2DU5 - chains A and B of the 3 polymer chains in the assembly; structure by X-ray diffraction, 3.20 A resolution.

Chain A (and B):
Protein: O-phosphoseryl-tRNA synthetase
Source organism: Archaeoglobus fulgidus
Notes: EC 6.1.1.-; chain B of this document is another copy of the same molecule, construct and numbering; everything in this record applies to it too
Reference sequence: O30126 (O30126_ARCFU); residue numbers follow UniProt; this construct covers 1-534
Chain sequence (534 residues; numbered 1 to 534; the number before each row is that of its first residue):
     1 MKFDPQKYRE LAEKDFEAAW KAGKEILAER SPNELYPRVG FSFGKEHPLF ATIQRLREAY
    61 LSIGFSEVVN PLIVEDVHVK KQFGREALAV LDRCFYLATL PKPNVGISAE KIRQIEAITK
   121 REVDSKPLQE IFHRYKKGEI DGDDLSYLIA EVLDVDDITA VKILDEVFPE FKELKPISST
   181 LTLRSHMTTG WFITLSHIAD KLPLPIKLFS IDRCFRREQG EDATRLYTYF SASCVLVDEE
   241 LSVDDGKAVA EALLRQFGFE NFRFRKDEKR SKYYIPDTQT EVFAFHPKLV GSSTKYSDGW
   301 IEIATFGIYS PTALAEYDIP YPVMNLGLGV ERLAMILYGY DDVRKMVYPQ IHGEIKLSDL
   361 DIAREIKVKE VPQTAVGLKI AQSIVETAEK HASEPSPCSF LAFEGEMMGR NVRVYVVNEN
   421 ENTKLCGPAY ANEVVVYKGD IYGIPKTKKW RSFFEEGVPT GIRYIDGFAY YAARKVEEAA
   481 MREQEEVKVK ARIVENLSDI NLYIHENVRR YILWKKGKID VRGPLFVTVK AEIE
Construct notes: engineered mutation Asn418 (Glu in O30126), Asn420 (Glu in O30126)
Swiss-Prot annotation at these positions:
  - binding site (substrate): His186 to Thr188, Ser231 to Ser233, Tyr273, Tyr274, Asn325
Residues lining bound ligands: phosphoserine (SEP): His186, Met187, Thr188, Ser231, Ser233, Tyr273, Tyr274, Thr305, Asn325, Leu326, Gly327

How chain A and chain B interact:
Residue-residue contacts (147):
  Gly44(A) with Leu61(B); Gly64(B); Phe65(B); Ser66(B)
  Lys45(A) with Leu61(B); Ser66(B), hydrogen bond (backbone-side chain); Glu67(B), hydrogen bond (backbone-backbone)
  Glu46(A) with Arg57(B), salt bridge; Leu61(B); Glu67(B)
  His47(A) with Glu67(B), hydrogen bond (backbone-side chain); Val69(B)
  Phe50(A) with Arg57(B); Glu67(B); Val68(B); Val69(B), hydrophobic
  Gln54(A) with Gln54(B); Arg57(B)
  Arg57(A) with Glu46(B), salt bridge; Phe50(B); Ala51(B); Gln54(B)
  Leu61(A) with Gly44(B); Lys45(B); Glu46(B)
  Gly64(A) with Gly44(B)
  Phe65(A) with Gly44(B)
  Ser66(A) with Gly44(B); Lys45(B), hydrogen bond (side chain-backbone)
  Glu67(A) with Lys45(B), hydrogen bond (backbone-backbone); Glu46(B); His47(B), hydrogen bond (side chain-backbone); Phe50(B)
  Val68(A) with Phe50(B); Gln350(B)
  Val69(A) with His47(B); Phe50(B), hydrophobic; Val347(B); Tyr348(B)
  Asn70(A) with Tyr348(B)
  Pro71(A) with Ile351(B), hydrophobic
  Leu72(A) with Arg213(B)
  Ile73(A) with Tyr227(B), hydrophobic; Thr228(B)
  Leu91(A) with Leu100(B)
  Asp92(A) with Leu100(B)
  Phe95(A) with Leu97(B), hydrophobic; Ala98(B)
  Tyr96(A) with Tyr96(B); Leu97(B); Ala98(B), hydrogen bond (backbone-backbone); Leu100(B), hydrophobic
  Leu97(A) with Phe95(B), hydrophobic; Tyr96(B)
  Ala98(A) with Phe95(B); Tyr96(B), hydrogen bond (backbone-backbone); Ser178(B)
  Thr99(A) with Arg217(B), hydrogen bond
  Leu100(A) with Leu91(B); Tyr96(B), hydrophobic; Arg217(B), hydrogen bond (backbone-side chain)
  Lys102(A) with Asp92(B), salt bridge; Arg217(B)
  Gly138(A) with Gln219(B)
  Glu139(A) with Gln219(B)
  Asp141(A) with Arg93(B), salt bridge; Glu218(B); Lys269(B), salt bridge
  Leu145(A) with Lys269(B)
  Asp156(A) with Arg270(B), salt bridge
  Asp157(A) with Glu86(B); Lys272(B), salt bridge
  Val161(A) with Arg85(B); Glu86(B)
  Phe171(A) with Leu88(B), hydrophobic
  Pro176(A) with Tyr96(B), hydrophobic; Ser178(B), hydrogen bond (backbone-side chain)
  Ile177(A) with Ser178(B)
  Ser178(A) with Ala98(B); Pro176(B), hydrogen bond (side chain-backbone); Ile177(B); Ser178(B)
  Leu183(A) with Leu183(B), hydrophobic
  Thr194(A) with Gln350(B)
  His197(A) with Gln350(B); Ile351(B)
  Ile198(A) with Ile355(B), hydrophobic
  Ala199(A) with Asn507(B), hydrogen bond (backbone-side chain)
  Asp200(A) with Asn507(B), hydrogen bond (backbone-side chain); Arg510(B), salt bridge
  Lys201(A) with Ile355(B); Asn507(B); Tyr511(B); Trp514(B)
  Leu202(A) with Ile355(B), hydrophobic; Leu357(B), hydrophobic; Asn507(B)
  Pro203(A) with Leu357(B), hydrophobic; Glu365(B); Val508(B), hydrophobic
  Leu204(A) with Asn507(B)
  Asp212(A) with Arg213(B), salt bridge
  Arg213(A) with Leu72(B); Asp212(B), salt bridge
  Phe215(A) with Leu72(B), hydrophobic; Ile73(B), hydrophobic; Leu183(B), hydrophobic; Phe215(B), hydrophobic
  Arg217(A) with Thr99(B), hydrogen bond; Leu100(B)
  Tyr227(A) with Ile73(B), hydrophobic
  Thr228(A) with Ile73(B)
  Glu239(A) with His505(B), salt bridge
  Tyr321(A) with His505(B); Glu506(B), hydrogen bond; Asn507(B), hydrogen bond; Arg510(B)
  Val347(A) with Val69(B)
  Tyr348(A) with Val69(B), hydrophobic; Asn70(B); Pro71(B)
  Gln350(A) with Val68(B); His197(B); Ile198(B)
  Ile351(A) with Pro71(B), hydrophobic; Ile193(B), hydrophobic; His197(B), hydrogen bond (backbone-side chain)
  Ile355(A) with Ile198(B), hydrophobic; Lys201(B); Leu202(B), hydrophobic
  Leu357(A) with Pro203(B), hydrophobic
  Glu365(A) with Pro203(B)
  His505(A) with Glu239(B), salt bridge; Tyr321(B)
  Glu506(A) with Tyr321(B), hydrogen bond
  Asn507(A) with Ala199(B), hydrogen bond (side chain-backbone); Asp200(B), hydrogen bond (side chain-backbone); Lys201(B); Leu202(B), hydrogen bond (side chain-backbone); Leu204(B); Tyr321(B), hydrogen bond
  Val508(A) with Lys201(B); Pro203(B), hydrophobic
  Arg510(A) with Asp200(B), salt bridge; Tyr321(B)
  Tyr511(A) with Lys201(B)
  Trp514(A) with Lys201(B)
Also at the interface, not in a pair above, chain A (84 interface residues in all): Phe43, Leu49, Ala51, Cys94, Lys137, Ile140, Asp144, Asp165, Lys172, Ser179, Leu181, Ile193, Ile211, Phe230
Also at the interface, not in a pair above, chain B (81 interface residues in all): Phe43, Leu49, Ala89, Pro101, Ser179, Leu181, Thr194, Ser210, Ile211, Phe230

In short:
Chain A and chain B form an interface of 84 and 81 residues respectively; the contacts include 23 hydrogen
bonds and 13 salt bridges. Polar contacts include Glu46(A)-Arg57(B), Lys102(A)-Asp92(B) and
Asp141(A)-Arg93(B). Bound to chain A: phosphoserine. UniProt lists 9 substrate-binding residues on chain A.
Both chains are O-phosphoseryl-tRNA synthetase (Archaeoglobus fulgidus). Entry 2DU5 (Crystal structure of
Archaeoglobus fulgidus O-phosphoseryl-tRNA synthetase E418N/E420N mutant complexed with tRNAOpal and
O-phosphoserine ("opal complex")) was determined by X-ray diffraction (same publication as 2DU3, 2DU6 and
2DU7).
